PDB entry 3QKW | X-ray diffraction, 2.29 A resolution | chains A and D of the 4 polymer chains in the assembly

Chain A (and D):
Molecule: Nucleotide sugar synthetase-like protein
Organism: Streptococcus parasanguinis
Notes: chain D of this document is another copy of the same molecule, construct and numbering; everything in this record applies to it too
UniProtKB: B5A7L9 (B5A7L9_STRPA); residue numbers follow UniProt; this construct covers 1-330
Sequence (332 residues; row label = number of the first residue in the row; numbers below 1 keep their minus sign (Ala-1 is residue -1)):
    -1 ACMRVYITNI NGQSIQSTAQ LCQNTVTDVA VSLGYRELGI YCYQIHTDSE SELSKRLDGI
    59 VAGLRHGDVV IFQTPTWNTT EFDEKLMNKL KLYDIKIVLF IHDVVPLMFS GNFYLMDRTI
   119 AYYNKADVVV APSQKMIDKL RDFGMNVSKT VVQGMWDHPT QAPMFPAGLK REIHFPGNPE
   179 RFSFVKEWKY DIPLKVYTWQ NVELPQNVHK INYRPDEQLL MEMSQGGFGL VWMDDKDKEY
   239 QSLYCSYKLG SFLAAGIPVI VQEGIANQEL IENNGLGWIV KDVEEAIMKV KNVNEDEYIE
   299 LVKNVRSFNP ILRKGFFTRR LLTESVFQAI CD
Not modelled in the structure: -1, 106-107, 330 (chain D: 106-108, 201-202, 330)
Sequence notes: expression tag (-1 to 0)
Residues lining bound ligands: UDP (uridine-5'-diphosphate): Thr16, His156, Pro174, Arg179, Phe180, Tyr195, Tyr211, Arg212, Pro213, Asp214, Leu217, Tyr242, Cys243, Ser244, Tyr245, Lys246, Ser249
Swiss-Prot annotation at these positions:
  - region: Met106 to Phe111 (Substrate protein-binding loop)
  - binding site (UDP): Thr16, Arg179, Tyr211 to Asp214, Ser244 to Ser249
  - mutagenesis: Met106 to Phe111 (Loss of binding to Fap1-GlcNAc substrate, loss of glycosyltransferase activity), Arg179 (R179A: Complete loss of glycosyltransferase activity, does not restore Fap1 glycosylation in vivo), Tyr211 (Y211A: 25% glycosyltransferase activity, partially restores Fap1 glycosylation in vivo), Asp214 (D214A: Wild-type glycosyltransferase activity, fully restores Fap1 glycosylation in vivo), Lys246 (K246A: Complete loss of glycosyltransferase activity, the protein forms tetramers, does not restore Fap1 glycosylation in vivo), Ser249 (S249A: Wild-type glycosyltransferase activity), Phe314 to Asp330 (Complete loss of glycosyltransferase activity), Phe314 (F314A: 25% glycosyltransferase activity, the protein dimerizes but does not tetramerize), Phe315 (F315A: Complete loss of glycosyltransferase activity, the protein does not dimerize), Arg318 (R318A: 25% glycosyltransferase activity, the protein dimerizes but does not tetramerize, partially restores Fap1 glycosylation in vivo), Leu320 (L320A: Complete loss of glycosyltransferase activity, the protein does not dimerize, does not restore Fap1 glycosylation in vivo)

Interface between chain A and chain D:
Residue-residue contacts - 39 pairs, chain A then chain D:
  Cys0(A) - Lys312(D)
  Met1(A) - Pro308(D)  hydrophobic
  Met1(A) - Lys312(D)
  Leu31(A) - Leu31(D)  hydrophobic
  Leu31(A) - Arg317(D)  hydrogen bond (backbone-side chain)
  Tyr33(A) - Phe314(D)
  Asn272(A) - Cys329(D)
  Ser305(A) - Ile328(D)
  Phe306(A) - Ile328(D)
  Ile309(A) - Phe325(D)  hydrophobic
  Ile309(A) - Ile328(D)  hydrophobic
  Ile309(A) - Cys329(D)
  Lys312(A) - Cys0(D)  hydrogen bond
  Lys312(A) - Met1(D)
  Phe314(A) - Met1(D)  hydrophobic
  Phe314(A) - Tyr33(D)
  Phe314(A) - Thr321(D)
  Phe314(A) - Val324(D)  hydrophobic
  Phe315(A) - Phe325(D)  hydrophobic
  Arg317(A) - Leu31(D)  hydrogen bond (side chain-backbone)
  Arg317(A) - Thr321(D)
  Arg318(A) - Thr321(D)
  Arg318(A) - Glu322(D)  salt bridge
  Arg318(A) - Phe325(D)
  Thr321(A) - Phe314(D)
  Thr321(A) - Arg317(D)
  Thr321(A) - Arg318(D)
  Thr321(A) - Thr321(D)
  Glu322(A) - Arg318(D)  salt bridge
  Val324(A) - Phe314(D)  hydrophobic
  Phe325(A) - Ile309(D)
  Phe325(A) - Phe315(D)  hydrophobic
  Phe325(A) - Arg318(D)
  Ile328(A) - Ser305(D)
  Ile328(A) - Phe306(D)
  Ile328(A) - Ile309(D)  hydrophobic
  Cys329(A) - Asn272(D)
  Cys329(A) - Phe306(D)  hydrophobic
  Cys329(A) - Ile309(D)
Also at the interface, not in a pair above, chain A (23 interface residues in all): Ser30, Leu268, Pro308, Gln326
Also at the interface, not in a pair above, chain D (22 interface residues in all): Val3, Ser30

In short:
The interface between chain A and chain D involves 23 residues on one side and 22 on the other, with 3
hydrogen bonds and 2 salt bridges. Polar pairs include Arg318(A)-Glu322(D), Leu31(A)-Arg317(D) and
Lys312(A)-Cys0(D). Bound to chain A: UDP.
Chain A and chain D are both Nucleotide sugar synthetase-like protein (Streptococcus parasanguinis); the
structure, Structure of Streptococcus parasangunini Gtf3 glycosyltransferase, was determined by X-ray
diffraction, deposited together with 3RHZ.
